7E81 - chains GD and Cf of the 68 polymer chains in the assembly; structure by electron microscopy, 4.50 A resolution (low resolution: residue-level contacts below are approximate; hydrogen-bond / salt-bridge calls are withheld).

== Chain GD ==
Protein: FlgB-Dc loop
Source organism: Salmonella typhimurium (strain LT2 / SGSC1412 / ATCC 700720)
Amino-acid sequence (12 residues; numbered 1 to 12; the number before each row is that of its first residue; X marks 12 residues of unknown identity (built as UNK)):
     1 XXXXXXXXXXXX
Unresolved in the structure: 11-12

== Chain Cf ==
Protein: Flagellar M-ring protein
Source organism: Salmonella typhimurium (strain LT2 / SGSC1412 / ATCC 700720)
Reference sequence: P15928 (FLIF_SALTY); residues 1-560 here = UniProt positions 1-560
Amino-acid sequence (560 residues; each row starts with the number of its first residue):
     1 MSATASTATQPKPLEWLNRLRANPRIPLIVAGSAAVAIVVAMVLWAKTPD
    51 YRTLFSNLSDQDGGAIVAQLTQMNIPYRFANGSGAIEVPADKVHELRLRL
   101 AQQGLPKGGAVGFELLDQEKFGISQFSEQVNYQRALEGELARTIETLGPV
   151 KSARVHLAMPKPSLFVREQKSPSASVTVTLEPGRALDEGQISAVVHLVSS
   201 AVAGLPPGNVTLVDQSGHLLTQSNTSGRDLNDAQLKFANDVESRIQRRIE
   251 AILSPIVGNGNVHAQVTAQLDFANKEQTEEHYSPNGDASKATLRSRQLNI
   301 SEQVGAGYPGGVPGALSNQPAPPNEAPIATPPTNQQNAQNTPQTSTSTNS
   351 NSAGPRSTQRNETSNYEVDRTIRHTKMNVGDIERLSVAVVVNYKTLADGK
   401 PLPLTADQMKQIEDLTREAMGFSDKRGDTLNVVNSPFSAVDNTGGELPFW
   451 QQQSFIDQLLAAGRWLLVLVVAWILWRKAVRPQLTRRVEEAKAAQEQAQV
   501 RQETEEAVEVRLSKDEQLQQRRANQRLGAEVMSQRIREMSDNDPRVVALV
   551 IRQWMSNDHE
Unresolved in the structure: 1-231, 305-354, 395-401, 439-560

== Interface between chain GD and chain Cf ==
Chain Cf side of the interface, 6 residues: Arg-294, Ser-295, Gln-297, Thr-363, Asn-365, Glu-367
From the paper, about this interface:
  - interface residues, chain Cf: Arg-294(Cf)

== In short ==
No residue of chain GD is in contact with chain Cf. From the paper: the interface residue Arg-294(Cf).
Chain GD is FlgB-Dc loop and chain Cf is Flagellar M-ring protein, both from Salmonella typhimurium (strain
LT2 / SGSC1412 / ATCC 700720); the structure, Cryo-EM structure of the flagellar MS ring with FlgB-Dc loop and
FliE-helix 1 from Salmonella, was determined by electron microscopy (same publication as 7CBL, 7CBM, 7CG0,
7CG4, 7CGO, 7E80 and 7E82).
